Entry 8I9V (electron microscopy, 3.10 A resolution); this record covers chains C1 and CH of the 56 polymer chains in the assembly.

== Chain C1 ==
Molecule: 3341-nt RNA strand
Source organism: Chaetomium thermophilum
Sequence (3341 nucleotides; numbered 1 to 3341; the number before each row is that of its first residue):
     1 GGUUGACCUC GGAUCAGGUA GGAGGACCCG CUGAACUUAA GCAUAUCAAU AAGCGGAGGA
    61 AAAGAAACCA ACAGGGAUUG CCCUAGUAAC GGCGAGUGAA GCGGCAACAG CUCAAAUUUG
   121 AAAGCUGGCU UCGGCCCGCG UUGUAAUUUG GAGAGGAUGC UUUGGGCGAG GCUCCUUCUG
   181 AGUUCCCUGG AACGGGACGC CACAGAGGGU GAGAGCCCCG UAUAGUUGGA AGCCAAGCCU
   241 GUGUAAAGCU CCUUCGACGA GUCGAGUAGU UUGGGAAUGC UGCUCAAAAU GGGAGGUAAA
   301 UUUCUUCUAA AGCUAAAUAC CGGCCAGAGA CCGAUAGCGC ACAAGUAGAG UGAUCGAAAG
   361 AUGAAAAGCA CUUUGAAAAG AGGGUUAAAU AGCACGUGAA AUUGUUGAAA GGGAAGCGCU
   421 UGUGACCAGA CUUGCGCCCG GCGGAUCAUC CGGUGUUCUC ACCGGUGCAC UCCGCCGGGC
   481 UCAGGCCAGC AUCGGUUCUG GCGGGGGGAU AAAGGCCCAG GGAAUGUGGC UCCUCCGGGA
   541 GUGUUAUAGC CCUGGGUGUA AUACCCUCGC CGGGACCGAG GACCGCGCUC UGCAAGGAUG
   601 CUGGCGUAAU GGUCACCAGC GACCCGUCUU GAAACACGGA CCAAGGAGUC AAGGUUUUGC
   661 GCGAGUGUUU GGGUGUAAAA CCCGCACGCG UAAUGAAAGU GAACGUAGGU GAGAGCUUCG
   721 GCGCAUCAUC GACCGAUCCU GAUGUAUUCG GAUGGAUUUG AGUAGGAGCG UUAAGCCUUG
   781 GACCCGAAAG AUGGUGAACU AUGCUUGGAU AGGGUGAAGC CAGAGGAAAC UCUGGUGGAG
   841 GCUCGCAGCG GUUCUGACGU GCAAAUCGAU CGUCAAAUCU GAGCAUGGGG GCGAAAGACU
   901 AAUCGAACCA UCUAGUAGCU GGUUACCGCC GAAGUUUCCC UCAGGAUAGC AGUGUCGACC
   961 UUCAGUUUUA UGAGGUAAAG CGAAUGAUUA GGGACUCGGG GGCGAUUUUU AGCCUUCAUC
  1021 CAUUCUCAAA CUUUAAAUAU GUAAGAAGCC CUUGUUACUU AACUGAACGU GGGCAUUCGA
  1081 AUGUAUCGAC ACUAGUGGGC CAUUUUUGGU AAGCAGAACU GGCGAUGCGG GAUGAACCGA
  1141 ACGCGGGGUU AAGGUGCCGG AGUGGACGCU CAUCAGACAC CACAAAAGGC GUUAGUACAU
  1201 CUUGACAGCA GGACGGUGGC CAUGGAAGUC GGAAUCCGCU AAGGACUGUG UAACAACUCA
  1261 CCUGCCGAAU GUACUAGCCC UGAAAAUGGA UGGCGCUCAA GCGUCCCACC CAUACCCCGC
  1321 CCUCAGGGUA GAAACGAUGC CCUGAGGAGU AGGCGGCCGU GGAGGUCAGU GACGAAGCCU
  1381 AGGGCGUGAG CCCGGGUCGA ACGGCCUCUA GUGCAGAUCU UGGUGGUAGU AGCAAAUACU
  1441 UCAAUGAGAA CUUGAAGGAC CGAAGUGGGG AAAGGUUCCA UGUGAACAGC GGUUGGACAU
  1501 GGGUUAGUCG AUCCUAAGCC AUAGGGAAGU UCCGUUUCAA AGGGGCACUC GUGCCCCGUG
  1561 UGGCGAAAGG GAAGCCGGUU AAUAUUCCGG CACCUGGAUG UGGGUUUUGC GCGGCAACGC
  1621 AACUGAACGC GGAGACGACG GCGGGGGCCC CGGGCAGAGU UCUCUUUUCU UCUUAACGGU
  1681 CUAUCACCCU GGAAACAGUU UGUCUGGAGA UAGGGUUUAA UGGCCGGAAG AGCCCGACAC
  1741 UUCUGUCGGG UCCGGUGCGC UCUCGACGUC CCUUGAAAAU CCGCGGGAGG GAAUAAUUCU
  1801 CACGCCAGGU CGUACUCAUA ACCGCAGCAG GUCCCCAAGG UGAACAGCCU CUGGUUGAUA
  1861 GAACAAUGUA GAUAAGGGAA GUCGGCAAAA UAGAUCCGUA ACUUCGGGAA AAGGAUUGGC
  1921 UCUAAGGGUU GGGCACGUUG GGCUUUGGGC GGACGCCCUG GGAGCAGAGG GCCUCUAGCC
  1981 GGGCAACCGG CCGGCGGCCC UCAGCACCCG GGGUUGAAGC CCUUAGCAGG CUUCGGCCGU
  2041 CCGGCGUGCG GUUAACAACC AACUUAGAAC UGGUACGGAC AGGGGGAAUC UGACUGUCUA
  2101 AUUAAAACAU AGCAUUGCGA UGGCCAGAAA GUGGUGUUGA CGCAAUGUGA UUUCUGCCCA
  2161 GUGCUCUGAA UGUCAAAGUG AAGAAAUUCA ACCAAGCGCG GGUAAACGGC GGGAGUAACU
  2221 AUGACUCUCU UAAGGUAGCC AAAUGCCUCG UCAUCUAAUU AGUGACGCGC AUGAAUGGAU
  2281 UAACGAGAUU CCCACUGUCC CUAUCUACUA UCUAGCGAAA CCACAGCCAA GGGAACGGGC
  2341 UUGGCAAAAU CAGCGGGGAA AGAAGACCCU GUUGAGCUUG ACUCUAGUUU GACAUUGUGA
  2401 AAAGACAUAG GAGGUGUAGA AUAGGUGGGA GCUUCGGCGC CAGUGAAAUA CCACUACUCC
  2461 UAUUGUUUUU UUACUUAUUC AAUGAAGCGG GGCUGGACUU GCGUCCAACU UCUGGAGUUA
  2521 AGGUCCUUCG CGGGCCGACC CGGGUUGAAG ACAUUGUCAG GUGGGGAGUU UGGCUGGGGC
  2581 GGCACAUCUG UUAAACCAUA ACGCAGGUGU CCUAAGGGGG GCUCAUGGAG AACAGAAAUC
  2641 UCCAGUAGAA CAAAAGGGUA AAAGUCCCCU UGAUUUUGAU UUUCAGUGUG AAUACAAACC
  2701 AUGAAAGUGU GGCCUAUCGA UCCUUUAGUC CCUCGAAAUU UGAGGCUAGA GGUGCCAGAA
  2761 AAGUUACCAC AGGGAUAACU GGCUUGUGGC GGCCAAGCGU UCAUAGCGAC GUCGCUUUUU
  2821 GAUCCUUCGA UGUCGGCUCU UCCUAUCAUA CCGAAGCAGA AUUCGGUAAG CGUUGGAUUG
  2881 UUCACCCACU AAUAGGGAAC GUGAGCUGGG UUUAGACCGU CGUGAGACAG GUUAGUUUUA
  2941 CCCUACUGAU GAACUCGUCG CAAUGGUAAU UCAGCUUAGU ACGAGAGGAA CCGCUGAUUC
  3001 AGAUAAUUGG UUUUUGCGGU UGUCCGACCG GGCAGUGCCG CGAAGCUACC AUCUGCUGGA
  3061 UAAUGGCUGA ACGCCUCUAA GUCAGAAUCC AUGCCAGAAC GCGACGAUAC UACCCGCACG
  3121 UUGUAGACGU AUAAGAAUAG GCUCCGGCCU CGUAUCCUAG CAGGCGAUUC CUCCGCCGGC
  3181 CUCGAAGUGG CCGUCGGUAA UUCGCGUAUU GCAAUUUAGA CACGCGCGGG AUCAAAUCCU
  3241 UUGCAGACGA CUUAGAUGUG CGAAAGGGUC CUGUAAGCAG UAGAGUAGCC UUGUUGUUAC
  3301 GAUCUGCUGA GGGUAAGCCC UCCUUCGCCU AGAUUUCCCA G
Not modelled in the structure: 1-2, 800-905, 987-1028, 1438-1854, 1887-1894, 1904-2070, 2082, 2093-2283, 2359-2362, 2484-2545, 2571-2721, 2753-2756, 2822-2828, 2904-2914, 2937-2940, 3110-3111, 3121-3123, 3215-3217, 3338-3341

== Chain CH ==
Molecule: Nucleolar GTP-binding protein 1
Source organism: Chaetomium thermophilum
Reference sequence: G0S8F1 (NOG1_CHATD); numbering as in UniProt (aligned over 1-661)
Amino-acid sequence (661 residues; numbered 1 to 661; the number before each row is that of its first residue):
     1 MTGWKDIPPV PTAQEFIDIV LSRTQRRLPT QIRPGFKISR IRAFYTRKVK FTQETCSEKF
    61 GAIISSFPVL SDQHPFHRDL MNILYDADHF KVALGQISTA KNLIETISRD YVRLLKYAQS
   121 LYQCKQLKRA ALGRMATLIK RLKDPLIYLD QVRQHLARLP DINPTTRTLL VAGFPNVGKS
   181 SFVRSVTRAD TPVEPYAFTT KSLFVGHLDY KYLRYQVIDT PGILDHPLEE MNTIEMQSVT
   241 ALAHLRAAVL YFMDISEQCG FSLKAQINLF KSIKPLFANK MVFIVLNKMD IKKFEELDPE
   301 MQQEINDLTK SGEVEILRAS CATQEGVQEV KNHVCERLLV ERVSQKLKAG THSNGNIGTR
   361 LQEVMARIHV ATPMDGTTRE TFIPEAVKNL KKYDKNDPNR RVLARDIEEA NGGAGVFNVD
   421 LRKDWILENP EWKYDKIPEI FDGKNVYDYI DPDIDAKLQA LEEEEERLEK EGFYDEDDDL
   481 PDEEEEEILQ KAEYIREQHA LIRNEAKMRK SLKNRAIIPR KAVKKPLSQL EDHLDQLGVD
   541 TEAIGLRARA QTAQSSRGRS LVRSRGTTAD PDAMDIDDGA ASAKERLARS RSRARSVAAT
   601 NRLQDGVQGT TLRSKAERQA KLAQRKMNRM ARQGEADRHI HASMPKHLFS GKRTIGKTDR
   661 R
Not modelled in the structure: 1, 478-661
Ligand contacts: GTP (guanosine-5'-triphosphate): Asn-176, Val-177, Gly-178, Lys-179, Ser-180, Ser-181, Pro-192, Val-193, Glu-194, Pro-195, Tyr-196, Ala-197, Phe-198, Thr-199, Thr-200, Asn-287, Lys-288, Asp-290, Ile-291, Ser-320, Cys-321, Ala-322

== How chain C1 and chain CH interact ==
Residue-residue contacts - 112 pairs, chain C1 then chain CH:
  A1111(C1) / Tyr-122(CH)  stacking on the base
  G1224(C1) / Phe-198(CH)  sugar contact
  G1224(C1) / Lys-201(CH)  base contact
  G1224(C1) / Asn-232(CH)  hydrogen bond to the phosphate
  G1224(C1) / Ile-234(CH)  base contact
  A1252(C1) / Tyr-196(CH)  stacking on the base
  A1283(C1) / Gln-25(CH)  base contact
  A1284(C1) / Gln-25(CH)  base contact
  A1285(C1) / Gln-31(CH)  hydrogen bond to the phosphate
  C2783(C1) / Ile-32(CH)  sugar contact
  C2783(C1) / Arg-33(CH)  hydrogen bond to the base
  C2783(C1) / Pro-34(CH)  sugar contact
  U2784(C1) / Thr-30(CH)  hydrogen bond to the sugar
  U2784(C1) / Gln-31(CH)  hydrogen bond to the base
  U2784(C1) / Ile-32(CH)  hydrogen bond to the sugar
  U2784(C1) / Tyr-45(CH)  phosphate contact
  U2784(C1) / Leu-121(CH)  phosphate contact
  U2785(C1) / Gln-25(CH)  hydrogen bond to the sugar
  U2785(C1) / Thr-30(CH)  hydrogen bond to the base
  U2785(C1) / Tyr-45(CH)  hydrogen bond to the phosphate
  U2785(C1) / Lys-125(CH)  salt bridge to the phosphate
  G2786(C1) / Ile-17(CH)  base contact
  G2786(C1) / Asp-18(CH)  hydrogen bond to the base
  G2786(C1) / Leu-21(CH)  base contact
  G2786(C1) / Ser-22(CH)  base contact
  G2786(C1) / Thr-24(CH)  phosphate contact
  G2786(C1) / Gln-25(CH)  base contact
  G2786(C1) / Lys-48(CH)  salt bridge to the phosphate
  G2786(C1) / Lys-128(CH)  salt bridge to the phosphate
  G2786(C1) / Leu-132(CH)  sugar contact
  U2787(C1) / Leu-21(CH)  sugar contact
  U2787(C1) / Lys-128(CH)  salt bridge to the phosphate
  U2787(C1) / Arg-129(CH)  salt bridge to the phosphate
  U2787(C1) / Leu-132(CH)  sugar contact
  U2787(C1) / Gly-133(CH)  phosphate contact
  U2787(C1) / Ala-136(CH)  sugar contact
  G2788(C1) / Arg-129(CH)  hydrogen bond to the phosphate
  G2788(C1) / Ala-130(CH)  sugar contact
  G2788(C1) / Gly-133(CH)  sugar contact
  G2788(C1) / Arg-134(CH)  base contact
  G2788(C1) / Thr-137(CH)  base contact
  G2789(C1) / Arg-129(CH)  salt bridge to the phosphate
  U2816(C1) / Arg-134(CH)  hydrogen bond to the sugar
  U2817(C1) / Leu-103(CH)  sugar contact
  U2817(C1) / Thr-137(CH)  base contact
  U2817(C1) / Leu-138(CH)  base contact
  U2817(C1) / Arg-141(CH)  base contact
  U2818(C1) / Thr-99(CH)  hydrogen bond to the base
  U2818(C1) / Ala-100(CH)  base contact
  U2818(C1) / Leu-103(CH)  base contact
  U2818(C1) / Leu-138(CH)  base contact
  U2818(C1) / Arg-141(CH)  hydrogen bond to the sugar
  U2820(C1) / Asp-88(CH)  hydrogen bond to the base
  U2820(C1) / Lys-91(CH)  hydrogen bond to the base
  U2820(C1) / Val-92(CH)  sugar contact
  G2821(C1) / Ile-64(CH)  hydrogen bond to the base
  G2821(C1) / Phe-67(CH)  hydrogen bond to the base
  G2821(C1) / Pro-68(CH)  base contact
  G2821(C1) / Val-69(CH)  base contact
  G2821(C1) / Leu-70(CH)  hydrogen bond to the base
  G2821(C1) / Lys-91(CH)  base contact
  G2821(C1) / Leu-94(CH)  base contact
  G2821(C1) / Gly-95(CH)  sugar contact
  G2821(C1) / Ser-98(CH)  sugar contact
  A2830(C1) / Lys-50(CH)  sugar contact
  U2831(C1) / Lys-116(CH)  salt bridge to the phosphate
  A2845(C1) / Gln-25(CH)  base contact
  A2845(C1) / Arg-26(CH)  sugar contact
  A2845(C1) / Leu-28(CH)  base contact
  A2845(C1) / Thr-30(CH)  hydrogen bond to the base
  A2845(C1) / Gln-31(CH)  base contact
  U2846(C1) / Arg-26(CH)  salt bridge to the phosphate
  C2847(C1) / Arg-27(CH)  salt bridge to the phosphate
  G2856(C1) / Gln-154(CH)  sugar contact
  G2856(C1) / Arg-158(CH)  hydrogen bond to the sugar
  C2857(C1) / Arg-153(CH)  salt bridge to the phosphate
  A2858(C1) / Lys-5(CH)  base contact
  G2859(C1) / Lys-5(CH)  hydrogen bond to the base
  A2860(C1) / Lys-5(CH)  base contact
  U2863(C1) / Pro-9(CH)  sugar contact
  C2864(C1) / Ile-19(CH)  sugar contact
  C2864(C1) / Arg-23(CH)  salt bridge to the phosphate
  G2865(C1) / Ser-22(CH)  phosphate contact
  G2866(C1) / Arg-26(CH)  salt bridge to the phosphate
  A2884(C1) / Glu-54(CH)  sugar contact
  C2885(C1) / Glu-58(CH)  phosphate contact
  G2895(C1) / Arg-27(CH)  sugar contact
  G2895(C1) / Leu-28(CH)  sugar contact
  G2895(C1) / Pro-29(CH)  sugar contact
  G2895(C1) / Arg-47(CH)  phosphate contact
  G2896(C1) / Pro-29(CH)  phosphate contact
  G2896(C1) / Arg-47(CH)  salt bridge to the phosphate
  C2900(C1) / Arg-40(CH)  base contact
  U2976(C1) / Ala-414(CH)  sugar contact
  U2977(C1) / Arg-405(CH)  salt bridge to the phosphate
  G2983(C1) / Arg-188(CH)  hydrogen bond to the base
  A2984(C1) / Leu-159(CH)  base contact
  A2984(C1) / Pro-160(CH)  base contact
  A2984(C1) / Asp-161(CH)  hydrogen bond to the base
  A2984(C1) / Arg-188(CH)  sugar contact
  A2984(C1) / Val-205(CH)  sugar contact
  A2984(C1) / Gly-206(CH)  sugar contact
  A2984(C1) / His-207(CH)  hydrogen bond to the sugar
  G2985(C1) / Thr-2(CH)  base contact
  G2985(C1) / Asp-161(CH)  hydrogen bond to the base
  G2985(C1) / Arg-188(CH)  salt bridge to the phosphate
  G2985(C1) / His-207(CH)  hydrogen bond to the sugar
  G2985(C1) / Arg-214(CH)  phosphate contact
  A2986(C1) / Arg-214(CH)  salt bridge to the phosphate
  G2993(C1) / Ala-414(CH)  base contact
  G2993(C1) / Val-416(CH)  sugar contact
  C2994(C1) / Gly-415(CH)  sugar contact
Also at the interface, not in a pair above, chain C1 (51 interface residues in all): C2779, U2780, U2819, G2829, C2883, C2975
Also at the interface, not in a pair above, chain CH (81 interface residues in all): Gly-35, Lys-59, Phe-90, Gln-96, Ala-189, Ala-197

== Summary ==
51 residues of chain C1 face 81 of chain CH across their interface, with 27 hydrogen bonds, 16 salt bridges
and 2 aromatic stacking contacts. Among the polar pairs are C2783(C1)/Arg-33(CH), U2784(C1)/Gln-31(CH) and
U2785(C1)/Thr-30(CH). Bound to chain CH: GTP.
Here chain C1 is a 3341-nt RNA strand and chain CH is Nucleolar GTP-binding protein 1, both from Chaetomium
thermophilum. Entry 8I9V (Cryo-EM structure of a Chaetomium thermophilum pre-60S ribosomal subunit - State
Dbp10-2) was determined by electron microscopy, deposited together with 8I9P, 8I9T, 8I9W, 8I9X, 8I9Y, 8I9Z and
8IA0.
